4GGF - chains A and K of the 4 polymer chains in the assembly; structure by X-ray diffraction, 1.60 A resolution.

# Chain A (and K)
Name: Protein S100-A8
Source organism: Homo sapiens
Notes: chain K of this document is another copy of the same molecule, construct and numbering; everything in this record applies to it too
Reference sequence: P05109 (S10A8_HUMAN); residue numbers follow UniProt; this construct covers 1-93
Amino-acid sequence (93 residues; row label = number of the first residue in the row):
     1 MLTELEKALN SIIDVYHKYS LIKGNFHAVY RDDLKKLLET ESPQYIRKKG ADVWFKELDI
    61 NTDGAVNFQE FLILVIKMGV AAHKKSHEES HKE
Not modelled in the structure: 90-93
Sequence notes: conflict S42 (Cys in P05109)
Metal / ion sites: Mn2+ site 1: H17, H27 (shared with 4 residues of chain C); Ca2+: D59, N61, D63, A65, E70; Mn2+ site 2: H83, H87 (shared with 2 residues of chain C)
UniProt features mapped onto this chain:
  - binding site (Zn(2+)): H17, H27, H83, H87
  - binding site (Ca(2+)): D33, D59, N61, D63, E70
From the paper describing this entry:
  - Mn2+ coordination: H17, H27

# Interface between chain A and chain K
Pairs across the interface - 12 pairs, chain A then chain K:
  I60(A) - I73(K)  hydrophobic
  I60(A) - I76(K)  hydrophobic
  I60(A) - K77(K)
  N61(A) - I76(K)
  N61(A) - V80(K)
  T62(A) - V80(K)
  I73(A) - I60(K)  hydrophobic
  I76(A) - I60(K)
  I76(A) - N61(K)
  K77(A) - I60(K)
  V80(A) - N61(K)
  V80(A) - T62(K)

# In short
The chain A/chain K interface involves 7 residues from each chain. The Mn2+ site 1 is built by H17(A) and
H27(A). D59(A), N61(A), D63(A), A65(A) and E70(A) coordinate Ca2+. From UniProt: 4 Zn2+-binding residues and 5
Ca2+-binding residues on chain A. The paper reports Mn2+ coordination by H17(A) and H27(A).
Both chains are Protein S100-A8 (Homo sapiens). Entry 4GGF (Crystal structure of Mn2+ bound calprotectin) was
determined by X-ray diffraction.
